8T4Z - chains A and D of the 4 polymer chains in the assembly; structure by X-ray diffraction, 2.69 A resolution.

== Chain A ==
Protein: Antigen-presenting glycoprotein CD1d1
Organism: Mus musculus
UniProtKB: P11609 (CD1D1_MOUSE); residues 1-279 here correspond to UniProt positions 19-297 (UniProt number = residue number + 18)
Chain sequence (302 residues; numbered 1 to 302; the number before each row is that of its first residue):
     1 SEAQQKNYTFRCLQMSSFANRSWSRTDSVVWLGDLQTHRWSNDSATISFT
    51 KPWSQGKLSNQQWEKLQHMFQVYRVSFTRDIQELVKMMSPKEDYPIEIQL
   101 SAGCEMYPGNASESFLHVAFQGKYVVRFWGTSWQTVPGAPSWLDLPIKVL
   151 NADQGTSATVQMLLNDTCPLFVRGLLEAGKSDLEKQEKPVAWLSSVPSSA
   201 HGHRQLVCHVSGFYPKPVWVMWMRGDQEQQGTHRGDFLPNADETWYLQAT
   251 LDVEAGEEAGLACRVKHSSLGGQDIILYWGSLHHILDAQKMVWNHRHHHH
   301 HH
Disordered / not traced: 1-5, 109, 300-302
Differences from the reference sequence: conflict His201 (Asp219 in P11609); expression tag (280-302)
Curated features (UniProtKB/Swiss-Prot):
  - binding site (a D-galactosylceramide): Asp80, Asp153 to Thr156
  - glycosylation (N-linked (GlcNAc...) asparagine): Asn7, Asn20, Asn42, Asn110, Asn165
Cystine bridges: Cys104-Cys168, Cys208-Cys263
Covalently attached groups: N-acetylglucosamine (NAG) linked to Asn20, Asn42, Asn165
Residues lining bound ligands: Y73 (N-[(2R,3R,4E)-1,3-dihydroxyoctadec-4-en-2-yl]tetracosanamide): Phe10, Cys12, Gln14, Ser28, Val30, Trp40, Ile47, Trp63, Leu66, Phe70, Tyr73, Ser76, Phe77, Asp80, Ile81, Leu84, Val85, Met88, Ile98, Leu100, Ala102, Val118, Phe120, Val126, Trp133, Trp142, Leu143, Leu150, Thr156, Thr159, Val160, Leu163, Leu164, Cys168, Phe171
From the paper describing this entry:
  - binding site for Y73: Asp80

== Chain D ==
Protein: Beta-chain, T cell receptor beta chain MC.7.G5 chimera
Organism: Mus musculus
UniProtKB: chimeric construct of A2NTY6, P0DTU4: residues 0-95 from A2NTY6 (A2NTY6_MOUSE) positions 29-123 (offset varies); residues 100-247 from P0DTU4 positions 124-266 (offset varies)
Chain sequence (242 residues; row label = number of the first residue in the row; note: 6 numbers in that range are skipped by the numbering (no residue carries them; nothing is unmodelled there); numbering starts at 0):
     0 MEAAVTQSPRNKVAVTGGKVTLSCNQTNNHNNMYWYRQDTGHGLRLIHYS
    50 YGAGSTEKGDIPDG
    65 YKASRPSQENFSLILELATPSQTSVYFCASGDEGYTQY
   108 FGPGTRLLVLEDLKNVFPPEVAVFEPSEAEISHTQKATLVCLATGFYPDH
   158 VELSWWVNGKEVHSGVCTDPQPLKEQPALNDSRYALSSRLRVSATFWQNP
   208 RNHFRCQVQFYGLSENDEWTQDRAKPVTQIVSAEAWGRAD
Disordered / not traced: 0-2
Differences from the reference sequence: linker (96-99); conflict Leu115 (Thr134 in P0DTU4), Cys174 (Ser193 in P0DTU4), Ala192 (Cys211 in P0DTU4)
Curated features (UniProtKB/Swiss-Prot):
  - glycosylation: Asn187 (N-linked (GlcNAc...) asparagine)
Cystine bridges: Cys23-Cys92, Cys148-Cys213

== Interface between chain A and chain D ==
Contacting residue pairs (6; chain A residue first):
  Glu83(A) with Tyr48(D), hydrogen bond; Tyr50(D), hydrogen bond
  Lys86(A) with Tyr48(D), hydrogen bond; Tyr50(D); Glu56(D)
  Met87(A) with Tyr50(D), hydrophobic
Also at the interface, not in a pair above, chain A (6 interface residues in all): Lys148, Val149, Ala152
Also at the interface, not in a pair above, chain D (5 interface residues in all): Glu97, Gly98
The authors on this interface:
  - pairs named by the authors: Glu83(A)-Tyr48(D) (hydrogen bond), Glu83(A)-Tyr50(D) (hydrogen bond), Lys86(A)-Glu56(D), Ala152(A)-Glu97(D)

== Overview ==
The interface between chain A and chain D involves 6 residues on one side and 5 on the other, with 3 hydrogen
bonds. Among the polar pairs are Glu83(A)-Tyr48(D), Glu83(A)-Tyr50(D) and Lys86(A)-Tyr48(D). The paper
describes hydrogen bonds between Glu83(A) and Tyr48(D) and Glu83(A) and Tyr50(D); contacts between Lys86(A)
and Glu56(D) and Ala152(A) and Glu97(D). From the paper: a binding site for Y73 at Asp80(A).
Here chain A is Antigen-presenting glycoprotein CD1d1 and chain D is Beta-chain, T cell receptor beta chain
MC.7.G5 chimera, both from Mus musculus. Entry 8T4Z (T-cell receptor and lipid complex structure) was
determined by X-ray diffraction.
